PDB entry 6FTT | X-ray diffraction, 2.29 A resolution | chains A and C of the 8 polymer chains in the assembly

# Chain A (and C)
Molecule: ATP phosphoribosyltransferase regulatory subunit
Organism: Psychrobacter arcticus 273-4
Notes: chain C of this document is another copy of the same molecule, construct and numbering; everything in this record applies to it too
UniProtKB: Q4FTX3 (HISZ_PSYA2); numbering as in UniProt (aligned over 1-387)
Sequence (388 residues; numbered 0 to 387; the number before each row is that of its first residue; numbering starts at 0):
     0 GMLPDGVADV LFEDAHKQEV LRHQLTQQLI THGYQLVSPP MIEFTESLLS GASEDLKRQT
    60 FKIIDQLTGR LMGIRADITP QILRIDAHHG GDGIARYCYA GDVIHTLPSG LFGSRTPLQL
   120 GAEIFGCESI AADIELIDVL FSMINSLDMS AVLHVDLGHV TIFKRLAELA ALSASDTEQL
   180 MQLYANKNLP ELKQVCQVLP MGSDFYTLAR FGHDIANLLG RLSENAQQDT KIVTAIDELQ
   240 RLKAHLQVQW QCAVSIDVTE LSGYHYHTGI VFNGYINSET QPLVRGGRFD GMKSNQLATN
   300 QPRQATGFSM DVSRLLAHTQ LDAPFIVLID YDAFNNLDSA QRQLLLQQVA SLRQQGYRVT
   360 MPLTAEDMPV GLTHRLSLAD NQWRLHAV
Unresolved in the structure: 292-300
Construct notes: expression tag (0)
Bound ions: Mg2+: D76, T78

# How chain A and chain C interact
Contacting residue pairs (4):
  I63(A) with D64(C); Q65(C); G68(C)
  Q65(A) with T67(C)
Interface residues without a listed pair, chain A (4 interface residues in all): G68, L70
Interface residues without a listed pair, chain C (5 interface residues in all): L66

# In short
Chain A and chain C form an interface of 4 and 5 residues respectively. D76(A) and T78(A) coordinate Mg2+.
Chain A and chain C are both ATP phosphoribosyltransferase regulatory subunit (Psychrobacter arcticus 273-4);
the structure, ATP phosphoribosyltransferase (HisZG ATPPRT) from Psychrobacter arcticus in complex with PRPP,
was determined by X-ray diffraction together with 6FU2, 6FU7 and 6FUA from the same study.
